Entry 7WA4 (X-ray diffraction, 3.50 A resolution); this record covers chains A and B.

Chain A:
Name: Protein GIGANTEA
Organism: Arabidopsis thaliana
UniProt: Q9SQI2 (GIGAN_ARATH); residues 1-813 here = UniProt positions 1-813
Chain sequence (815 residues; each row starts with the number of its first residue; numbers below 1 keep their minus sign (Gly-1 is residue -1)):
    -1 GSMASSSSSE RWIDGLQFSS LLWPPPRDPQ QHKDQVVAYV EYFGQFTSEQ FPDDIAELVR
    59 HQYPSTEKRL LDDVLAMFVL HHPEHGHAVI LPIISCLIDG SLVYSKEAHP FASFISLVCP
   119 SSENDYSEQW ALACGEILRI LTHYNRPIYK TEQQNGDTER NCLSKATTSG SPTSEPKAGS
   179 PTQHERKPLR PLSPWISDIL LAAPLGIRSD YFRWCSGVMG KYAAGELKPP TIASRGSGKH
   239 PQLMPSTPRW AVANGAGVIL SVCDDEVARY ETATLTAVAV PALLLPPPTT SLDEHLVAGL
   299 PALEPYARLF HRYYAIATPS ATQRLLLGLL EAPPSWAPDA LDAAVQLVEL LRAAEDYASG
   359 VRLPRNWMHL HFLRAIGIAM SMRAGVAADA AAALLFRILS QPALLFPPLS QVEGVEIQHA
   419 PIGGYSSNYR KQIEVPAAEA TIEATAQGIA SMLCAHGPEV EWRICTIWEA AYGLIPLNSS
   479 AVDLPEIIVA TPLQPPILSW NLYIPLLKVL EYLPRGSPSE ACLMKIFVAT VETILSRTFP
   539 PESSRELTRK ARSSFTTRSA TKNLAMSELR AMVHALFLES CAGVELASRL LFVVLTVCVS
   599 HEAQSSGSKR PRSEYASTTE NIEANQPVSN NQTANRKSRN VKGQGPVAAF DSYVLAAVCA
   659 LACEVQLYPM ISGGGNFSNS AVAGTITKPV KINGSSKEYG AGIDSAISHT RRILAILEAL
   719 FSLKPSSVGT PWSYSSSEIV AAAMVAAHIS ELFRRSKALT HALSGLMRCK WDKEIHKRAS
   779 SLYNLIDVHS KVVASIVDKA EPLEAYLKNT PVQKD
Disordered / not traced: -1 to 8, 118-124, 149-183, 218-249, 381-382, 405-436, 473-492, 535-562, 600-642, 666-701, 722-738, 790-813
Modified residues: Mse1, Mse242, Mse668 (selenomethionine); Mse75, Mse217, Mse366, Mse378, Mse380, Mse450, Mse522, Mse564, Mse570, Mse742, Mse765 (selenomethionine; parent Met)
Differences from the reference sequence: expression tag (-1 to 0)

Chain B:
Name: Adagio protein 2
Organism: Arabidopsis thaliana
Notes: fragment: LKP2 LOV domain
UniProt: Q8W420 (ADO2_ARATH); residues 29-164 here = UniProt positions 29-164
Chain sequence (138 residues; each row starts with the number of its first residue):
    27 GSNGAIPFPV GSLPGTAPCG FVVSDALEPD NPIIYVNTVF EIVTGYRAEE VIGRNCRFLQ
    87 CRGPFTKRRH PMVDSTIVAK MRQCLENGIE FQGELLNFRK DGSPLMNKLR LVPIREEDEI
   147 THFIGVLLFT DAKIDLGP
Disordered / not traced: 27-43, 88-94, 158-164
Covalently attached groups: flavin mononucleotide (FMN) linked to Arg83
Differences from the reference sequence: expression tag (27-28)
Ligand contacts: FMN (flavin mononucleotide): Val48, Ser50, Asn57, Asn81, Cys82, Leu85, Gln86, Arg95, Val104, Ala105, Met107, Arg108, Leu111, Leu121, Asn123, Leu135, Leu137, Phe149, Ile150, Gly151, Leu153

Chain A / chain B interface:
Contacting residue pairs - 28 pairs, chain A then chain B:
  Mse564(A) - Ile78(B)
  Arg568(A) - Asp51(B)  salt bridge
  Arg568(A) - Ile60(B)
  Ala569(A) - Ile78(B)
  His572(A) - Ile60(B)
  His572(A) - Ala74(B)
  His572(A) - Ile78(B)
  Leu576(A) - Tyr61(B)  hydrophobic
  Glu577(A) - Glu67(B)
  Glu577(A) - Arg73(B)  salt bridge
  Glu577(A) - Ala74(B)
  Glu577(A) - Glu75(B)
  Ser650(A) - Asp51(B)  hydrogen bond
  Ser650(A) - His148(B)  hydrogen bond
  Tyr651(A) - Ile60(B)  hydrophobic
  Leu653(A) - Glu142(B)
  Leu653(A) - His148(B)
  Ala654(A) - Val49(B)  hydrophobic
  Ala658(A) - Tyr61(B)  hydrophobic
  Leu659(A) - Tyr61(B)
  Cys661(A) - Phe47(B)  hydrophobic
  Glu662(A) - Phe47(B)
  Glu662(A) - Asn63(B)  hydrogen bond
  Ser703(A) - Thr64(B)
  His707(A) - Thr64(B)  hydrogen bond
  Ser754(A) - Glu142(B)
  Lys755(A) - Glu142(B)
  Ala756(A) - Glu142(B)
Interface residues without a listed pair, chain A (20 interface residues in all): Ala655
Interface residues without a listed pair, chain B (19 interface residues in all): Cys45, Glu54, Val62, Gly79, Ile140

Summary:
20 residues of chain A face 19 of chain B across their interface; the contacts include 4 hydrogen bonds and 2
salt bridges. Among the polar pairs are Arg568(A)-Asp51(B), Glu577(A)-Arg73(B) and Ser650(A)-Asp51(B). Flavin
mononucleotide is covalently linked to Arg83(B).
Here chain A is Protein GIGANTEA and chain B is Adagio protein 2, both from Arabidopsis thaliana. Entry 7WA4
(Crystal structure of GIGANTEA in complex with LKP2) was determined by X-ray diffraction.
